PDB entry 6UE5 | X-ray diffraction, 2.61 A resolution | chains A and C of the 4 polymer chains in the assembly

# Chain A
Name: DDB1- and CUL4-associated factor 15
Organism: Homo sapiens
Reference sequence: Q66K64 (DCA15_HUMAN); residue numbers follow UniProt; this construct covers 2-600
Amino-acid sequence (601 residues; row label = number of the first residue in the row; numbering starts at 0):
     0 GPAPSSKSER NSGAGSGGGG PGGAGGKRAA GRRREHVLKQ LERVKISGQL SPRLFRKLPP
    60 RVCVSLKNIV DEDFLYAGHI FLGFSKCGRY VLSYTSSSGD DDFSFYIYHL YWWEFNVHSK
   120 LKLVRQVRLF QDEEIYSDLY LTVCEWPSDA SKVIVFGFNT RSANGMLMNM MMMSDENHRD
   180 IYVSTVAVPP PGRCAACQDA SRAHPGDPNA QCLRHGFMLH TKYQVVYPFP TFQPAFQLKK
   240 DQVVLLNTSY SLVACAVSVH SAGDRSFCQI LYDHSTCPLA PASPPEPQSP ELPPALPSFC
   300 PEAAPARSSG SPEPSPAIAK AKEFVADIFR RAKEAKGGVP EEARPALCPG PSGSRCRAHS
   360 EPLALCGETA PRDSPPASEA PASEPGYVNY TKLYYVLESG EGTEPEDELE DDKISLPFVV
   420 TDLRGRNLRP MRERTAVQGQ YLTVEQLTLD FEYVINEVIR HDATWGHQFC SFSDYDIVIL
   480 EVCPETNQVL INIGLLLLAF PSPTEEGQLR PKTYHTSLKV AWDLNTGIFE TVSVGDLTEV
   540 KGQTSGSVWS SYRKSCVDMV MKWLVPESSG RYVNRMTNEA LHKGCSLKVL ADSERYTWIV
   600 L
Unresolved in the structure: 0-31, 101, 200-209, 272-385, 398-416, 584
Differences from the reference sequence: expression tag (0-1)
Small-molecule neighbours: Q5J (4-(aminomethyl)-N-(3-cyano-4-methyl-1H-indol-7-yl)benzene-1-sulfonamide): T230, F231, Q232, P233, A234, F235, V477, I478, R552, C555, V556, V559, L563
Curated features (UniProtKB/Swiss-Prot):
  - binding site (Zn(2+)): C193, C196, C211, H214
  - binding site (E7820): F231, A234, F235
  - modified residue (Phosphoserine): S50, S310, S314
  - mutagenesis: V90 (V90D: Abolished interaction with DDB1, DDA1 and RBM39 in presence of indisulam), L91 (L91P: Abolished interaction with DDB1, DDA1 and RBM39 in presence of indisulam), W112 (W112R: Abolished interaction with DDB1, DDA1 and RBM39 in presence of indisulam), F129 (F129S/V: Abolished interaction with DDB1, DDA1 and RBM39 in presence of indisulam), V182 (V182D: Decreased interaction with DDB1, DDA1 and RBM39 in presence of indisulam), C196 (C196Y: Decreased interaction with DDB1, DDA1 and RBM39 in presence of indisulam), Q232 (Q232R: Decreased interaction with RBM39 in presence of indisulam, without affecting interaction with DDA1 and DDB1), L244 (L244P: Decreased interaction with DDB1, DDA1 and RBM39 in presence of indisulam), L392 (L392P: Decreased interaction with DDA1 and RBM39 in presence of indisulam), T420 (T420P: Decreased interaction with DDA1 and RBM39 in presence of indisulam), E444 (E444K: Decreased interaction with DDA1 and RBM39 in presence of indisulam), V453 (V453D: Decreased interaction with DDA1 and RBM39 in presence of indisulam), 1 further mutagenesis entry in UniProt

# Chain C
Name: RBM39
Organism: Homo sapiens
Reference sequence: Q7Z3L0 (Q7Z3L0_HUMAN); residues 248-328 here correspond to UniProt positions 91-171 (UniProt number = residue number - 157)
Amino-acid sequence (81 residues; numbered 248 to 328; the number before each row is that of its first residue):
   248 GPMRLYVGSL HFNITEDMLR GIFEPFGRIE SIQLMMDSET GRSKGYGFIT FSDSECAKKA
   308 LEQLNGFELA GRPMKVGHVT E
Small-molecule neighbours: Q5J (4-(aminomethyl)-N-(3-cyano-4-methyl-1H-indol-7-yl)benzene-1-sulfonamide): N260, T262, D264, M265, G268
What the authors report for this chain:
  - mutagenesis - R275A, K306A: unchanged binding to DDB1- and CUL4-associated factor 15 (chain A)
  - mutagenesis - T262A (2 fold), D264A (2 fold): decreased binding to DDB1- and CUL4-associated factor 15 (chain A)
  - mutagenesis - N260A (3-fold): increased binding to DDB1- and CUL4-associated factor 15 (chain A)

# How chain A and chain C interact
Contacting residue pairs - 40 pairs, chain A then chain C:
  Y139(A) with E277(C), hydrogen bond (side chain-backbone)
  T159(A) with R275(C); I276(C)
  R160(A) with R275(C)
  S173(A) with R275(C)
  E175(A) with R275(C), salt bridge
  R178(A) with R267(C); E271(C), salt bridge
  Y226(A) with P272(C), hydrogen bond (side chain-backbone)
  T230(A) with G268(C)
  F231(A) with D264(C)
  P233(A) with D264(C)
  T543(A) with K306(C)
  G545(A) with P272(C)
  S546(A) with F273(C); Q310(C)
  W548(A) with P272(C), hydrophobic
  S549(A) with I269(C), hydrogen bond (side chain-backbone); F273(C); L311(C)
  R552(A) with G268(C), hydrogen bond (side chain-backbone); P272(C)
  K553(A) with I269(C); L311(C); F314(C); E315(C); L316(C)
  V556(A) with M265(C), hydrophobic
  D557(A) with L316(C); A317(C), hydrogen bond (side chain-backbone)
  M560(A) with N260(C); I261(C); M265(C), hydrophobic
  L563(A) with N260(C)
  R574(A) with D264(C), salt bridge
  H581(A) with S278(C)
  K582(A) with E277(C), salt bridge; Q280(C)
  G583(A) with Q280(C)
  W597(A) with E286(C)
Interface residues without a listed pair, chain A (30 interface residues in all): F157, F228, K587, V588
Interface residues without a listed pair, chain C (25 interface residues in all): G274, S285
From the paper, about this interface:
  - specific contacts: E271(C)-R178(A) (salt bridge)
  - hot spots on chain C (mutagenesis) - G268V, P272K: abolished binding to DDB1- and CUL4-associated factor 15 (chain A)
  - hot spots on chain C (mutagenesis) - P272S (6-fold): decreased binding to DDB1- and CUL4-associated factor 15 (chain A)

# Summary
The interface between chain A and chain C involves 30 residues on one side and 25 on the other; the contacts
include 5 hydrogen bonds and 4 salt bridges. Polar contacts include E175(A)-R275(C), R178(A)-E271(C) and
R574(A)-D264(C). The paper describes a salt bridge between E271(C) and R178(A). The paper reports that T262A,
D264A and P272S of chain C reduce binding to DDB1- and CUL4-associated factor 15 (chain A); G268V and P272K of
chain C abolish binding to DDB1- and CUL4-associated factor 15 (chain A); 8 substitutions were tested in all.
Here chain A is DDB1- and CUL4-associated factor 15 and chain C is RBM39, both from Homo sapiens. Entry 6UE5
(Crystal structure of full-length human DCAF15-DDB1-deltaPBP-DDA1-RBM39 in complex with
4-(aminomethyl)-N-(3-cyano-4-methyl-1H-indol-7-yl)benzenesulfonamide) was determined by X-ray diffraction
together with 6SJ7 and 6UD7 from the same study.
